6QUY - chains W and G of the 5 polymer chains in the assembly; structure by electron microscopy, 3.80 A resolution.

Chain W:
Molecule: CKK domain protein
From: Naegleria gruberi
Reference sequence: D2VJG4 (D2VJG4_NAEGR); residue numbers follow UniProt; this construct covers 621-788
Amino-acid sequence (187 residues; numbered 602 to 788; the number before each row is that of its first residue):
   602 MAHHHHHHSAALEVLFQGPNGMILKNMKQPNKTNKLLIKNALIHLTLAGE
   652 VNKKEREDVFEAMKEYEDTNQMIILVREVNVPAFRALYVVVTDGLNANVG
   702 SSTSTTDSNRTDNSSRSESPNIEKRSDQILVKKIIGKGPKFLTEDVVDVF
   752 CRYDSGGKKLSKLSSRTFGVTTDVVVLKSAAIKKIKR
Not modelled in the structure: 602-633, 694-729, 737, 784-788
Construct notes: initiating methionine (602); expression tag (603-620)

Chain G:
Molecule: Tubulin beta chain
From: Homo sapiens
Reference sequence: P07437 (TBB5_HUMAN); the author numbering skips numbers that UniProt does not, so the offset changes along the chain: 1-44 = UniProt 1-44; 47-360 = UniProt 45-358; 369-454 = UniProt 359-444
Amino-acid sequence (444 residues; row label = number of the first residue in the row; note: 10 numbers in that range are skipped by the numbering (no residue carries them; nothing is unmodelled there)):
     1 MREIVHIQAGQCGNQIGAKFWEVISDEHGIDPTGTYHGDSDLQL
    47 DRISVYYNEATGGKYVPRAILVDLEPGTMDSVRSGPFGQIFRPDNFVFGQ
    97 SGAGNNWAKGHYTEGAELVDSVLDVVRKEAESCDCLQGFQLTHSLGGGTG
   147 SGMGTLLISKIREEYPDRIMNTFSVVPSPKVSDTVVEPYNATLSVHQLVE
   197 NTDETYCIDNEALYDICFRTLKLTTPTYGDLNHLVSATMSGVTTCLRFPG
   247 QLNADLRKLAVNMVPFPRLHFFMPGFAPLTSRGSQQYRALTVPELTQQVF
   297 DAKNMMAACDPRHGRYLTVAAVFRGRMSMKEVDEQMLNVQNKNSSYFVEW
   347 IPNNVKTAVCDIPP
   369 RGLKMAVTFIGNSTAIQELFKRISEQFTAMFRRKAFLHWYTGEGMDEMEF
   419 TEAESNMNDLVSEYQQYQDATAEEEEDFGEEAEEEA
Not modelled in the structure: 441-454
Residues lining bound ligands:
  - GDP (guanosine-5'-diphosphate): G10, Q11, C12, Q15, S140, G142, G143, G144, T145, G146, V171, D179, T180, N206, Y224, N228
  - taxol (TA1): K19, E22, V23, D26, E27, L217, L219, D226, H229, A233, S236, L275, T276, S277, R278, Q281, R320, P360, R369, G370, L371

Interface between chain W and chain G:
Contacting residue pairs (17):
  L637(W) - E159(G)
  L638(W) - P162(G)  hydrophobic
  K640(W) - E159(G)  salt bridge
  N641(W) - E159(G)
  N641(W) - E160(G)  hydrogen bond (side chain-backbone)
  H645(W) - E160(G)  salt bridge
  R753(W) - D163(G)  salt bridge
  D755(W) - R164(G)  salt bridge
  S756(W) - Y161(G)
  S756(W) - P162(G)
  S756(W) - D163(G)  hydrogen bond
  G757(W) - A126(G)
  G757(W) - E127(G)
  G757(W) - R164(G)
  G758(W) - E127(G)
  K759(W) - R123(G)
  K759(W) - E127(G)  salt bridge
Other interface residues (no listed pair), chain G (11 interface residues in all): L132, R158

Summary:
Chain W and chain G each contribute 11 residues to their interface; the contacts include 2 hydrogen bonds and
5 salt bridges. Polar pairs include K640(W)-E159(G), H645(W)-E160(G) and R753(W)-D163(G). Bound to chain G:
GDP and taxol.
Here chain W is CKK domain protein (Naegleria gruberi) and chain G is Tubulin beta chain (Homo sapiens). Entry
6QUY (NgCKK (N.Gruberi CKK) decorated 13pf taxol-GDP microtubule) was determined by electron microscopy,
deposited together with 6QUS, 6QVE and 6QVJ.
